PDB entry 5WBP | X-ray diffraction, 2.74 A resolution | chains A and B

Chain A (and B):
Protein: Ketohexokinase
Source organism: Homo sapiens
Notes: EC 2.7.1.3; chain B of this document is another copy of the same molecule, construct and numbering; everything in this record applies to it too
UniProt: P50053 (KHK_HUMAN); residues 5-298 here = UniProt positions 5-298
Chain sequence (313 residues; numbered -14 to 298; the number before each row is that of its first residue; numbers below 1 keep their minus sign (Met-14 is residue -14)):
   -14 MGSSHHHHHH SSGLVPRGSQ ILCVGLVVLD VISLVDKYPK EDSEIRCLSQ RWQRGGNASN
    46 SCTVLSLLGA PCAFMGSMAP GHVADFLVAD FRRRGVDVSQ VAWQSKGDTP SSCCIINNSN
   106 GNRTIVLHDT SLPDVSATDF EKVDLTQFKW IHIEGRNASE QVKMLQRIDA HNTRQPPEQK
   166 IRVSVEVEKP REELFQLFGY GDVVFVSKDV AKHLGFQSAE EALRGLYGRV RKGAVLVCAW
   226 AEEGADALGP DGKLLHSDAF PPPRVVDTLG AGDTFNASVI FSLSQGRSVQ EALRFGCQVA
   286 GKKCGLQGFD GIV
Unresolved in the structure: -14 to 2 (chain B: -14 to -3)
Differences from the reference sequence: expression tag (-14 to 4)
Ligand contacts: 3-(trifluoromethyl)quinoxalin-2(1H)-one (A2J): Ala224, Ala226, Glu227, Ala244, Phe245, Pro246, Pro247, Val250, Thr253, Ala256, Gly257, Phe260, Ala285, Gly286, Cys289

How chain A and chain B interact:
Residue-residue contacts - 75 pairs, chain A then chain B:
  Leu14(A) with Trp37(B), hydrophobic
  Val20(A) with Val111(B), hydrophobic
  Tyr23(A) with Tyr23(B); Pro24(B), hydrogen bond (side chain-backbone); Lys25(B); Glu26(B)
  Pro24(A) with Tyr23(B), hydrogen bond (backbone-side chain); Val111(B), hydrophobic
  Lys25(A) with Thr109(B)
  Glu26(A) with Tyr23(B); Asn102(B), hydrogen bond; Asn105(B); Asn107(B), hydrogen bond; Thr109(B)
  Asp27(A) with Asn107(B); Arg108(B); Thr109(B), hydrogen bond (backbone-side chain)
  Ser28(A) with Thr109(B); Ile110(B), hydrogen bond (backbone-backbone)
  Glu29(A) with Ile110(B); Leu112(B)
  Ile30(A) with Ile110(B), hydrogen bond (backbone-backbone); Val111(B); Leu112(B), hydrogen bond (backbone-backbone)
  Arg31(A) with Leu112(B); His113(B), hydrogen bond (side chain-backbone)
  Cys32(A) with Val111(B), hydrophobic; Leu112(B), hydrogen bond (backbone-backbone); His113(B); Asp114(B)
  Leu33(A) with Asp114(B)
  Ser34(A) with Asp114(B)
  Gln35(A) with Asp93(B); Thr94(B), hydrogen bond (side chain-backbone); Ser96(B); His113(B); Asp114(B), hydrogen bond (side chain-backbone)
  Trp37(A) with Trp37(B), hydrophobic; His67(B); Val68(B), hydrophobic
  Phe71(A) with His67(B)
  Ser96(A) with Gln35(B), hydrogen bond; Trp37(B)
  Cys98(A) with Val16(B), hydrophobic; Cys98(B), hydrogen bond
  Ile100(A) with Ile100(B), hydrophobic
  Asn102(A) with Glu26(B), hydrogen bond
  Asn105(A) with Glu26(B), hydrogen bond
  Asn107(A) with Glu26(B); Asp27(B)
  Arg108(A) with Asp27(B), salt bridge; Ser28(B); Glu29(B), salt bridge
  Thr109(A) with Pro24(B); Lys25(B); Glu26(B); Asp27(B), hydrogen bond (side chain-backbone); Ser28(B)
  Ile110(A) with Ser28(B), hydrogen bond (backbone-backbone); Glu29(B); Ile30(B), hydrogen bond (backbone-backbone)
  Val111(A) with Ser18(B); Val20(B), hydrophobic; Ile30(B); Cys32(B), hydrophobic
  Leu112(A) with Ile30(B), hydrogen bond (backbone-backbone); Arg31(B); Cys32(B), hydrogen bond (backbone-backbone)
  His113(A) with Cys32(B); Gln35(B)
  Asp114(A) with Arg31(B), salt bridge
  Arg141(A) with Arg31(B)
  Glu173(A) with Glu29(B)
  Lys174(A) with Glu29(B), salt bridge; Arg31(B)
Interface residues without a listed pair, chain A (38 interface residues in all): Val16, Ser18, His67, Ser97, Thr253
Interface residues without a listed pair, chain B (35 interface residues in all): Leu14, Ser34, Pro95

Summary:
38 residues of chain A face 35 of chain B across their interface; the contacts include 21 hydrogen bonds and 4
salt bridges. Among the polar pairs are Arg108(A)-Asp27(B), Arg108(A)-Glu29(B) and Asp114(A)-Arg31(B). Bound
to chain A: 3-(trifluoromethyl)quinoxalin-2(1H)-one.
Chain A and chain B are both Ketohexokinase (Homo sapiens); the structure, Structure of human Ketohexokinase
complexed with hits from fragment screening, was determined by X-ray diffraction, deposited together with
5WBM, 5WBO, 5WBQ, 5WBR and 5WBZ.
